Entry 6NQD (electron microscopy, 3.90 A resolution); this record covers chains A and C of the 12 polymer chains in the assembly.

== Chain A ==
Name: T/F100 Env gp120
Source organism: Human immunodeficiency virus 1
Reference sequence: A0A140EMT3 (A0A140EMT3_9HIV1); the construct lacks a stretch of the UniProt sequence and is renumbered around it, so the offset changes along the chain: 30-135 = UniProt 29-134; 152-185 = UniProt 153-186; 188-309 = UniProt 196-317; 312-321 = UniProt 318-327; 4 more segments
Amino-acid sequence (486 residues; each row starts with the number of its first residue; note: 31 numbers in that range are skipped by the numbering (no residue carries them; nothing is unmodelled there); a row labelled like 135A-135R holds insertion residues (135A, then the next letters in order)):
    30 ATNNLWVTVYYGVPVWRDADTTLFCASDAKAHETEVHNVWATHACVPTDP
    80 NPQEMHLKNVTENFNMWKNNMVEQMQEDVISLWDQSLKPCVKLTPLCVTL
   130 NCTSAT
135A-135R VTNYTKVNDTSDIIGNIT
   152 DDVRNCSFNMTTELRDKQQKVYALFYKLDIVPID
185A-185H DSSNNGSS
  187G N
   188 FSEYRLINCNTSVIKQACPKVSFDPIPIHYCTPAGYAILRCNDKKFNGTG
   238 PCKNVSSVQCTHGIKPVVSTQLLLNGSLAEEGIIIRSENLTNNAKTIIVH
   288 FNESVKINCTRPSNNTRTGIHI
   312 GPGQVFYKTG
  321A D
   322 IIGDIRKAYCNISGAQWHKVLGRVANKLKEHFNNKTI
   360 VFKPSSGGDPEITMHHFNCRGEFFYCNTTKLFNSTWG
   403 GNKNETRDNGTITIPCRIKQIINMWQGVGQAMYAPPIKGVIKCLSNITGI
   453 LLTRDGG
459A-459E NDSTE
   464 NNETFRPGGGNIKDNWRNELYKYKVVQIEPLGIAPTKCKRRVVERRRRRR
Unresolved in the structure: 61-62, 135A-135R, 185A-185H, 403-407, 459A-459E, 505-513
Sequence notes: conflict Cys501 (Ala502 in A0A140EMT3); expression tag (508-513)
Disulfide bonds: Cys54-Cys74, Cys119-Cys205, Cys126-Cys196, Cys131-Cys157, Cys218-Cys247, Cys228-Cys239, Cys296-Cys331, Cys378-Cys445, Cys385-Cys418
Glycans and other covalent adducts: N-acetylglucosamine (NAG) linked to Asn130, Asn156, Asn160, Asn197, Asn241, Asn262, Asn289, Asn295, Asn301, Asn332, Asn355, Asn386, Asn392, Asn448; glycan linked to Asn234, Asn276
Reported in the primary citation:
  - post-translational modification sites: Asn130

== Chain C ==
Name: 8ANC195 G52K5 heavy chain, IG gamma-1 chain
Source organism: Homo sapiens
Reference sequence: S6B2A6 (S6B2A6_HUMAN); residues 114-220 here correspond to UniProt positions 145-251 (UniProt number = residue number + 31)
Amino-acid sequence (244 residues; each row starts with the number of its first residue; note: 1 number in that range is skipped by the numbering (no residue carries it; nothing is unmodelled there); a row labelled like 77A-77D holds insertion residues (77A, then the next letters in order)):
     1 QIHLVQSGTEVKKPGSSVTVSCKAYGVNTFGLYAV
   35A N
    36 WVRQAPGQSLEYIGQIW
    54 RWKSSASHHFRGRVLISAVDLTGS
77A-77D SPPI
    78 SSLEI
82A-82C KNL
    83 TSDDTAVYFCTTTSTYDR
100A-100L WSGLHHDGVMAF
   101 SSWGQGTLISVSAASTKGPSVFPLAPSSKSTSGGTAALGCLVKDYFPEPV
   151 TVSWNSGALTSGVHTFPAVLQSSGLYSLSSVVTVPSSSLGTQTYICNVNH
   201 KPSNTKVDKRVEPKSCDKTHHHHHH
Unresolved in the structure: 112-225
Sequence notes: expression tag (221-225)
Disulfide bonds: Cys22-Cys92
Glycans and other covalent adducts: N-acetylglucosamine (NAG) linked to Asn82B

== Chain A / chain C interface ==
Contacting residue pairs (33; chain A residue first):
  Val44(A) with Trp100A(C), hydrophobic
  Trp45(A) with Trp100A(C)
  Arg46(A) with Trp100A(C)
  Asp47(A) with Tyr98(C); Asp99(C); Arg100(C)
  Thr90(A) with Arg54(C); Arg100(C)
  Glu91(A) with Arg100(C), salt bridge
  Asn92(A) with Arg54(C), hydrogen bond; Thr97(C), hydrogen bond (side chain-backbone); Tyr98(C)
  Asn94(A) with Asn28(C); Leu32(C); Tyr98(C)
  Lys97(A) with Asn28(C)
  Thr236(A) with Thr29(C); Leu32(C)
  Gly237(A) with Leu32(C)
  Pro238(A) with Arg54(C)
  Asn276(A) with Leu74(C)
  Leu277(A) with Leu74(C); Thr75(C); Gly76(C)
  Thr278(A) with Leu74(C); Thr75(C); Gly76(C); Ser77A(C)
  His352(A) with Thr75(C)
  Phe353(A) with Gly76(C)
  Asn354(A) with Thr75(C); Ser77(C), hydrogen bond
  Lys487(A) with Tyr98(C)
Interface residues without a listed pair, chain A (22 interface residues in all): Phe93, Glu275, Lys356
Interface residues without a listed pair, chain C (16 interface residues in all): Gly31, Pro77B

== Summary ==
Chain A and chain C form an interface of 22 and 16 residues respectively, with 3 hydrogen bonds and 1 salt
bridge. Polar contacts include Glu91(A)-Arg100(C), Asn92(A)-Arg54(C) and Asn92(A)-Thr97(C). Covalently linked
N-acetylglucosamine: at Asn130(A), Asn156(A), Asn160(A), Asn197(A), Asn241(A) and Asn262(A) and 8 more.
N-acetylglucosamine is covalently linked to Asn82B(C). The paper reports a modification site at Asn130(A).
Here chain A is T/F100 Env gp120 (Human immunodeficiency virus 1) and chain C is 8ANC195 G52K5 heavy chain, IG
gamma-1 chain (Homo sapiens). Entry 6NQD (Cryo-EM structure of T/F100 SOSIP.664 HIV-1 Env trimer in complex
with 8ANC195 Fab) was determined by electron microscopy.
